PDB entry 3PXI | X-ray diffraction, 6.93 A resolution (low resolution: residue-level contacts below are approximate; hydrogen-bond / salt-bridge calls are withheld) | chains a and A of the 6 polymer chains in the assembly

# Chain a
Molecule: Adapter protein mecA 1
Source organism: Bacillus subtilis
Reference sequence: P37958 (MECA1_BACSU); residue numbers follow UniProt; this construct covers 108-218
Amino-acid sequence (111 residues; each row starts with the number of its first residue):
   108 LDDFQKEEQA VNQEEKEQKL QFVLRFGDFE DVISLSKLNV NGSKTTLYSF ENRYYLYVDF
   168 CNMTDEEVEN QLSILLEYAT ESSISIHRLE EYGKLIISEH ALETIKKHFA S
Not modelled in the structure: 108-124

# Chain A
Molecule: Negative regulator of genetic competence ClpC/MecB
Source organism: Bacillus subtilis
Reference sequence: P37571 (CLPC_BACSU); numbering as in UniProt; present here: 1-246, 252-280, 293-584, 599-664, 686-810
Amino-acid sequence (758 residues; each row starts with the number of its first residue; note: 52 numbers in that range are skipped by the numbering (no residue carries them; nothing is unmodelled there)):
     1 MMFGRFTERA QKVLALAQEE ALRLGHNNIG TEHILLGLVR EGEGIAAKAL QALGLGSEKI
    61 QKEVESLIGR GQEMSQTIHY TPRAKKVIEL SMDEARKLGH SYVGTEHILL GLIREGEGVA
   121 ARVLNNLGVS LNKARQQVLQ LLGSNETGSS AAGTNSNANT PTLDSLARDL TAIAKEDSLD
   181 PVIGRSKEIQ RVIEVLSRRT KNNPVLIGEP GVGKTAIAEG LAQQIINNEV PEILRDKRVM
   241 TLDMGT
   252 KYRGEFEDRL KKVMDEIRQA GNIILFIDA
   293 AIDASNILKP SLARGELQCI GATTLDEYRK YIEKDAALER RFQPIQVDQP SVDESIQILQ
   353 GLRDRYEAHH RVSITDDAIE AAVKLSDRYI SDRFLPDKAI DLIDEAGSKV RLRSFTTPPN
   413 LKELEQKLDE VRKEKDAAVQ SQEFEKAASL RDTEQRLREQ VEDTKKSWKE KQGQENSEVT
   473 VDDIAMVVSS WTGVPVSKIA QTETDKLLNM ENILHSRVIG QDEAVVAVAK AVRRARAGLK
   533 DPKRPIGSFI FLGPTGVGKT ELARALAESI FGDEESMIRI DMSEYMEKHS TS
   599 GGQLTEKVRR KPYSVVLLDA IEKAHPDVFN ILLQVLEDGR LTDSKGRTVD FRNTILIMTS
   659 NVGASE
   686 KDKVMGELKR AFRPEFINRI DEIIVFHSLE KKHLTEIVSL MSDQLTKRLK EQDLSIELTD
   746 AAKAKVAEEG VDLEYGARPL RRAIQKHVED RLSEELLRGN IHKGQHIVLD VEDGEFVVKT
   806 TAKTN
Not modelled in the structure: 1-2, 150-154, 243-246, 252-257, 293-300, 409-410, 467-469, 485-491, 599-601, 641-645, 713-714, 808-810
Construct notes: engineered mutation Ala-280 (Glu in P37571), Ala-618 (Glu in P37571)
Curated features (UniProtKB/Swiss-Prot):
  - binding site (ATP): Gly-208 to Thr-215, Gly-545 to Thr-552

# Chain a / chain A interface
Residue-residue contacts (32):
  Asp-138(a) / Thr-81(A)
  Asp-138(a) / Pro-82(A)
  Ser-141(a) / Asn-28(A)
  Lys-144(a) / Asn-27(A)
  Lys-144(a) / Asn-28(A)
  Lys-144(a) / Gln-76(A)
  Tyr-161(a) / Asp-428(A)
  Leu-183(a) / Arg-83(A)
  Glu-184(a) / Thr-31(A)
  Glu-184(a) / Arg-83(A)
  Glu-184(a) / Gly-118(A)
  Glu-184(a) / Val-119(A)
  Glu-184(a) / Ala-120(A)
  Tyr-185(a) / Thr-81(A)
  Ala-186(a) / Arg-83(A)
  Thr-187(a) / Arg-83(A)
  Lys-201(a) / Gln-432(A)
  Ile-203(a) / Gln-432(A)
  Ile-203(a) / Gln-434(A)
  Ile-204(a) / Phe-436(A)
  Thr-211(a) / Phe-436(A)
  Lys-214(a) / Phe-436(A)
  His-215(a) / Phe-436(A)
  His-215(a) / Ala-440(A)
  Phe-216(a) / Lys-427(A)
  Phe-216(a) / Val-431(A)
  Phe-216(a) / Arg-443(A)
  Ala-217(a) / Met-74(A)
  Ser-218(a) / Met-74(A)
  Ser-218(a) / Gln-76(A)
  Ser-218(a) / Arg-443(A)
  Ser-218(a) / Asp-444(A)
Also at the interface, not in a pair above, chain a (21 interface residues in all): Glu-137, Ser-180, Leu-202
Also at the interface, not in a pair above, chain A (24 interface residues in all): Glu-117, Arg-122, Glu-437, Ala-439

# Summary
The interface between chain a and chain A involves 21 residues on one side and 24 on the other. UniProt lists
16 ATP-binding residues on chain A.
Here chain a is Adapter protein mecA 1 and chain A is Negative regulator of genetic competence ClpC/MecB, both
from Bacillus subtilis. Entry 3PXI (Structure of MecA108:ClpC) was determined by X-ray diffraction (same
publication as 2Y1Q, 2Y1R and 3PXG).
